Entry 5S5U (X-ray diffraction, 2.50 A resolution); this record covers chains C and E of the 6 polymer chains in the assembly.

Chain C:
Protein: Tubulin alpha-1B chain
Source organism: Bos taurus
Reference sequence: P81947 (TBA1B_BOVIN); residues 1-451 here = UniProt positions 1-451
Amino-acid sequence (451 residues; each row starts with the number of its first residue):
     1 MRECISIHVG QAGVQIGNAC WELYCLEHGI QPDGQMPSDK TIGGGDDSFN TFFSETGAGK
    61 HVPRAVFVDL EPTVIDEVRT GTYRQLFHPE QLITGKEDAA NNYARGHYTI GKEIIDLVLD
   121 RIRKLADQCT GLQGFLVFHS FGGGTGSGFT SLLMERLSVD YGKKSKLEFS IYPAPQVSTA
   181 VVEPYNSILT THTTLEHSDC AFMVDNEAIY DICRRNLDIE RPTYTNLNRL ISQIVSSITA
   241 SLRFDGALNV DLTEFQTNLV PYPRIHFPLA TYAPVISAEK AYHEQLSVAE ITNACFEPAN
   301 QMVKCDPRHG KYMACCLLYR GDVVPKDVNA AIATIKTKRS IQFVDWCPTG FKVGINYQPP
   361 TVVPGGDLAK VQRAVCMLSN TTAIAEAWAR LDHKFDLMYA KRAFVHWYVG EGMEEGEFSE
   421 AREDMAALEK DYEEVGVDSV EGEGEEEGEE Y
Disordered / not traced: 441-451
Ion coordination: Ca2+ site 1: Asp-39, Thr-41, Gly-44, Glu-55; Ca2+ site 2: Glu-284 (shared with 1 residue of chain B)
Ligand contacts: GTP (guanosine-5'-triphosphate): Gly-10, Gln-11, Ala-12, Gln-15, Ile-16, Asp-69, Asp-98, Ala-99, Ala-100, Asn-101, Ser-140, Gly-142, Gly-143, Gly-144, Thr-145, Gly-146, Ile-171, Pro-173, Val-177, Ser-178, Thr-179, Glu-183, Asn-206, Tyr-224, Leu-227, Asn-228, Ile-231

Chain E:
Protein: Stathmin-4
Source organism: Rattus norvegicus
Reference sequence: P63043 (STMN4_RAT); residues 5-145 here correspond to UniProt positions 49-189 (UniProt number = residue number + 44)
Amino-acid sequence (143 residues; numbered 3 to 145; the number before each row is that of its first residue):
     3 MADMEVIELN KCTSGQSFEV ILKPPSFDGV PEFNASLPRR RDPSLEEIQK KLEAAEERRK
    63 YQEAELLKHL AEKREHEREV IQKAIEENNN FIKMAKEKLA QKMESNKENR EAHLAAMLER
   123 LQEKDKHAEE VRKNKELKEE ASR
Disordered / not traced: 3-5, 29-43, 144-145
Differences from the reference sequence: initiating methionine (3); expression tag (4)
Swiss-Prot annotation at these positions:
  - modified residue: Ser-46 (Phosphoserine)

How chain C and chain E interact:
Residue-residue contacts (32; chain C residue first):
  His-107(C) / Lys-104(E)
  His-107(C) / Met-105(E)
  Tyr-108(C) / Lys-104(E)
  Tyr-108(C) / Met-105(E)  hydrophobic
  Tyr-108(C) / Asn-108(E)
  Thr-109(C) / Arg-112(E)
  Glu-155(C) / Leu-101(E)
  Glu-155(C) / Lys-104(E)  salt bridge
  Arg-156(C) / Leu-101(E)
  Ser-158(C) / Phe-93(E)
  Ser-158(C) / Ile-94(E)
  Val-159(C) / Ile-94(E)
  Val-159(C) / Ala-97(E)  hydrophobic
  Val-159(C) / Lys-98(E)
  Gly-162(C) / Asn-90(E)
  Gly-162(C) / Ile-94(E)
  Lys-163(C) / Asn-90(E)  hydrogen bond (backbone-side chain)
  Lys-163(C) / Phe-93(E)
  Thr-193(C) / Lys-104(E)
  Glu-196(C) / Phe-93(E)
  His-197(C) / Phe-93(E)
  Val-409(C) / His-115(E)  hydrogen bond (backbone-side chain)
  Gly-410(C) / Arg-112(E)
  Gly-410(C) / His-115(E)
  Glu-411(C) / Asn-108(E)  hydrogen bond (backbone-side chain)
  Glu-411(C) / Arg-112(E)  salt bridge
  Gly-412(C) / Asn-108(E)  hydrogen bond (backbone-side chain)
  Gly-412(C) / Asn-111(E)  hydrogen bond (backbone-side chain)
  Gly-412(C) / Arg-112(E)
  Met-413(C) / Asn-108(E)
  Glu-414(C) / Ser-107(E)  hydrogen bond
  Glu-414(C) / Asn-111(E)  hydrogen bond
Interface residues without a listed pair, chain C (21 interface residues in all): Lys-112, Leu-152, Glu-417
Interface residues without a listed pair, chain E (15 interface residues in all): Glu-89, Lys-100

Overview:
The interface between chain C and chain E involves 21 residues on one side and 15 on the other; the contacts
include 7 hydrogen bonds and 2 salt bridges. Polar contacts include Glu-155(C)/Lys-104(E),
Glu-411(C)/Arg-112(E) and Lys-163(C)/Asn-90(E). Ligands of chain C: GTP.
Chain C is Tubulin alpha-1B chain (Bos taurus) and chain E is Stathmin-4 (Rattus norvegicus); the structure,
Tubulin-Z1124201124-complex, was determined by X-ray diffraction together with 5S4L, 5S4M, 5S4N, 5S4O, 5S4P,
5S4Q and 52 further entries from the same study.
